PDB entry 9IP8 | electron microscopy, 3.91 A resolution | chains A and B of the 3 polymer chains in the assembly

== Chain A ==
Name: Epidermal growth factor receptor
Source organism: Homo sapiens
Notes: EC 2.7.10.1
Reference sequence: P00533 (EGFR_HUMAN); residues 1-621 here correspond to UniProt positions 25-645 (UniProt number = residue number + 24)
Sequence (627 residues; each row starts with the number of its first residue):
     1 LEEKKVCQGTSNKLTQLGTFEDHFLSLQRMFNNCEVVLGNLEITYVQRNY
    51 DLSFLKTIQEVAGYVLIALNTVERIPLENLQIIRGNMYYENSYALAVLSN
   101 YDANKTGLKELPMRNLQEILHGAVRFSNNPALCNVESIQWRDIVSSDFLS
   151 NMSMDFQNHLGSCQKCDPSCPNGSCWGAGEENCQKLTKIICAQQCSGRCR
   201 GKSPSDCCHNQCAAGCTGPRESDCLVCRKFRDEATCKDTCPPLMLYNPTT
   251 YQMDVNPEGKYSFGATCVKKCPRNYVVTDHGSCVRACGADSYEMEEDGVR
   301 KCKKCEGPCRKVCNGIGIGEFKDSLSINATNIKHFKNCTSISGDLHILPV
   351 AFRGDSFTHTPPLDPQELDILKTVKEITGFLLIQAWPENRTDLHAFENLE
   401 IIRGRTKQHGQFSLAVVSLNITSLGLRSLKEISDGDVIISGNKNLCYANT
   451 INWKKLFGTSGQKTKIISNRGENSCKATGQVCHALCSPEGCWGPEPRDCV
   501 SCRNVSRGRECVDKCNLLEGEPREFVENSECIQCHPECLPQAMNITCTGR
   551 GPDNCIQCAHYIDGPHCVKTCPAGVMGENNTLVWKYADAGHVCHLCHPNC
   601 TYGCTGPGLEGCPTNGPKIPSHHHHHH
Not modelled in the structure: 1-3, 9-22, 46-51, 70-72, 100-107, 156-172, 190-210, 216-222, 588-627
Differences from the reference sequence: expression tag (622-627)
Curated features (UniProtKB/Swiss-Prot):
  - modified residue: Ser205 (Phosphoserine)
  - glycosylation (N-linked (GlcNAc...) asparagine): Asn32 (complex), Asn49, Asn104, Asn151, Asn172, Asn328, Asn337, Asn389, Asn420, Asn504, Asn544, Asn579, Asn599 (high mannose)

== Chain B ==
Name: HL-type bispecific diabody Ex3
Source organism: synthetic construct
Notes: engineered mutation(s): Y52W
Sequence (527 residues; each row starts with the number of its first residue):
     1 MAFAAQVQLVQSGGGVVQPGRSLRLSCKASGYTFTRYTMHWVRQAPGKGL
    51 EWIGYINPSRGYTNYNQKVKDRFTISRDNSKNTAFLQMDSLRPEDTGVYF
   101 CARYYDDHYSLDYWGQGTPVTVSSAGGGGSDIVMTQSPLSLPVTPGEPAS
   151 ISCRSSQNIVHNNGITYLEWYLQKPGQSPQLLIYKVSDRFSGVPDRFSGS
   201 GSGTDFTLKISRVEAEDVGVYYCFQGSHIPPTFGQGTKVEIKRAAAAGGG
   251 GSGGGGSGGGGSGGGGSQVQLVQSGAEVKKPGASVKVSCKASGYTFTSYW
   301 MHWVRQAPGQGLEWMGNIWPGSGGTNYAEKFKNRVTMTRDTSISTAYMEL
   351 SRLRSDDTAVYYCARSGGPYFFDYWGQGTLVTVSSAGGGGSDIQMTQSPS
   401 SLSASVGDRVTITCSASSSVSYMNWYQQTPGKAPKRWIYDTSKLASGVPS
   451 RFSGSGSGTDYTFTISSLQPEDIATYYCQQWSSNPFTFGQGTKLQITRAA
   501 AAEQKLISEEDLNLGGGMRGSHHHHHH
Not modelled in the structure: 1-5, 243-267, 498-527

== Interface between chain A and chain B ==
Pairs across the interface (6; chain A residue first):
  Pro349(A) - Ser298(B)
  Gly354(A) - Gly368(B)
  Asp355(A) - Gly368(B)  hydrogen bond (backbone-backbone)
  Ser356(A) - Gly367(B)  hydrogen bond (backbone-backbone)
  Ser356(A) - Gly368(B)  hydrogen bond (backbone-backbone)
  Ser356(A) - Tyr370(B)
Interface residues without a listed pair, chain A (6 interface residues in all): Val350, Arg353
Interface residues without a listed pair, chain B (6 interface residues in all): Pro369, Phe371

== Overview ==
The chain A/chain B interface involves 6 residues from each chain, with 3 hydrogen bonds. The backbones
hydrogen-bond at Asp355(A)-Gly368(B), Ser356(A)-Gly367(B) and Ser356(A)-Gly368(B).
Here chain A is Epidermal growth factor receptor (Homo sapiens) and chain B is HL-type bispecific diabody Ex3
(synthetic construct). Entry 9IP8 (Poly-alanine model for HL-type bispecific diabody Ex3 composed of 528 and
OKT3 Fvs in ternary complex ...) was determined by electron microscopy (same publication as 9IP7, 9IP9, 9IPA,
9IPB, 9IPC, 9IPD and 9IPE).
